Entry 8TJN (electron microscopy, 3.73 A resolution); this record covers chains C and D of the 6 polymer chains in the assembly.

# Chain C
Name: Antibody Fragment 1B2, Heavy Chain
From: Homo sapiens
Notes: antibody fragment or engineered binder
Sequence (249 residues; row label = number of the first residue in the row):
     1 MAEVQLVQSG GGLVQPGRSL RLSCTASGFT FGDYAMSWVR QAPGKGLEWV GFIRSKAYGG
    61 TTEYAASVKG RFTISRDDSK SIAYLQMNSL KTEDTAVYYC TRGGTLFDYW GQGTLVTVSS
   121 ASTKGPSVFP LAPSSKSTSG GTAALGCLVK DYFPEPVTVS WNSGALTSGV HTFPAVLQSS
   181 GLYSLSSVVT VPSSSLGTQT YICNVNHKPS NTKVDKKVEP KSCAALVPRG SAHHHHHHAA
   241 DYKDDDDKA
Disordered / not traced: 1-2, 127-146, 194-199, 221-249
Disulfides: Cys24-Cys100, Cys147-Cys203

# Chain D
Name: Antibody Fragment 1B2, Light Chain
From: Homo sapiens
Notes: antibody fragment or engineered binder
Sequence (236 residues; numbered 1 to 236; the number before each row is that of its first residue):
     1 LFAIPLVVPF YSHSALDVVM TQSPLSLPVT PGEPASISCR SSQSLLHSNG YNYLDWYLQK
    61 PGQSPQLLIY LGSNRASGVP DRFSGSGSGT DFTLKISRVE AEDVGVYYCM QSLQTPRLTF
   121 GPGTKVDIKR TVAAPSVFIF PPSDEQLKSG TASVVCLLNN FYPRGAKVQW KVDNALQSGN
   181 SQESVTEQDS KDSTYSLSST LTLSKADYEK HKVYACEVTH QGLSSPVTKS FNRGEC
Disordered / not traced: 1-16, 173-176, 210-214, 232-236
Disulfides: Cys39-Cys109, Cys156-Cys216

# How chain C and chain D interact
Pairs across the interface (28):
  Gln41(C) - Gln59(D)  hydrogen bond
  Leu47(C) - Thr119(D)
  Leu47(C) - Phe120(D)  hydrophobic
  Trp49(C) - Arg117(D)
  Trp49(C) - Leu118(D)
  Tyr99(C) - Ser64(D)
  Thr105(C) - Ser112(D)
  Thr105(C) - Arg117(D)  hydrogen bond (backbone-side chain)
  Leu106(C) - Tyr57(D)
  Leu106(C) - Leu67(D)  hydrophobic
  Phe107(C) - Tyr57(D)  hydrogen bond (backbone-side chain)
  Phe107(C) - Leu67(D)
  Phe107(C) - Arg117(D)
  Phe107(C) - Phe120(D)  hydrophobic
  Trp110(C) - Pro65(D)
  Gly111(C) - Ser64(D)  hydrogen bond (backbone-side chain)
  Leu148(C) - Glu145(D)
  Leu148(C) - Ala152(D)
  His171(C) - Asn159(D)
  His171(C) - Ser196(D)
  Phe173(C) - Ser184(D)
  Phe173(C) - Ser196(D)
  Phe173(C) - Ser198(D)
  Pro174(C) - Val185(D)
  Val176(C) - Gln182(D)
  Val176(C) - Glu183(D)
  Val188(C) - Leu157(D)  hydrophobic
  Lys216(C) - Glu145(D)  salt bridge
Other interface residues (no listed pair), chain C (20 interface residues in all): Glu48, Gly104, Cys147, Asp151
Other interface residues (no listed pair), chain D (28 interface residues in all): Asp55, Gln63, Tyr70, Tyr108, Pro116, Gln146, Thr186, Leu197

# Overview
Chain C and chain D form an interface of 20 and 28 residues respectively, with 4 hydrogen bonds and 1 salt
bridge. Polar pairs include Lys216(C)-Glu145(D), Gln41(C)-Gln59(D) and Thr105(C)-Arg117(D).
Chain C is Antibody Fragment 1B2, Heavy Chain and chain D is Antibody Fragment 1B2, Light Chain, both from
Homo sapiens; the structure, Crosslinked 6-deoxyerythronolide B synthase (DEBS) Module 1 in complex with
antibody fragment 1B2: Crosslinked State 1, was determined by electron microscopy (same publication as 8TPW,
8TPX, 8TKO, 8TJO and 8TJP).
